Entry 5XF6 (X-ray diffraction, 2.63 A resolution); this record covers chains E and I of the 10 polymer chains in the assembly.

# Chain E
Molecule: Histone H3.2
Source organism: Xenopus laevis
Reference sequence: P84233 (H32_XENLA); residues 1-135 here correspond to UniProt positions 2-136 (UniProt number = residue number + 1)
Chain sequence (135 residues; each row starts with the number of its first residue):
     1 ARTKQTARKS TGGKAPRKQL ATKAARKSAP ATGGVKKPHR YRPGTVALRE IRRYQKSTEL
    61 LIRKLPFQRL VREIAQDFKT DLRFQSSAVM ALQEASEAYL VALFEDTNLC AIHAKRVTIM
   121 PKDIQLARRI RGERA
Unresolved in the structure: 1-37, 135
Construct notes: variant Ala102 (Gly103 in P84233)
Ion coordination: Mg2+: Asp77 (shared with 1 residue of chain D)

# Chain I
Molecule: 145-nt DNA strand
Sequence (145 nucleotides; row label = number of the first residue in the row; numbers below 1 keep their minus sign (DA-72 is residue -72)):
   -72 ATCAATATCC ACCTGCAGAT ACTACCAAAA GTGTATTTGG AAACTGCTCC ATCAAAAGGC
   -12 ATGTTCAGCT GAATCAGCTG AACATGCCTT TTGATGGAGC AGTTTCCAAA TACACTTTTG
    48 GTAGTATCTG CAGGTGGATA TTGAT

# How chain E and chain I interact
Residue-residue contacts (29):
  His39(E) with DA-68(I), phosphate contact; DT-67(I), sugar contact
  Arg40(E) with DA9(I), hydrogen bond to the base; DC10(I), hydrogen bond to the sugar
  Tyr41(E) with DT-67(I), sugar contact; DA-66(I), sugar contact; DA9(I), sugar contact; DC10(I), hydrogen bond to the phosphate
  Arg42(E) with DA9(I), phosphate contact
  Pro43(E) with DA8(I), phosphate contact; DA9(I), sugar contact
  Gly44(E) with DA8(I), hydrogen bond to the phosphate; DA9(I), hydrogen bond to the phosphate
  Thr45(E) with DA9(I), hydrogen bond to the phosphate
  Val46(E) with DA9(I), hydrogen bond to the phosphate; DC10(I), phosphate contact
  Ala47(E) with DA9(I), hydrogen bond to the phosphate
  Arg49(E) with DA-66(I), sugar contact; DT-65(I), phosphate contact
  Lys56(E) with DC-64(I), salt bridge to the phosphate
  Arg63(E) with DT17(I), phosphate contact; DT18(I), salt bridge to the phosphate
  Lys64(E) with DT18(I), hydrogen bond to the phosphate
  Leu65(E) with DT17(I), phosphate contact; DT18(I), hydrogen bond to the phosphate
  Pro66(E) with DT17(I), phosphate contact
  Arg69(E) with DT17(I), salt bridge to the phosphate
  Arg83(E) with DA25(I), sugar contact; DG26(I), sugar contact
Other interface residues (no listed pair), chain E (19 interface residues in all): Lys115, Thr118
Other interface residues (no listed pair), chain I (14 interface residues in all): DG-2, DG7

# Summary
The interface between chain E and chain I involves 19 residues on one side and 14 on the other, with 10
hydrogen bonds and 3 salt bridges. Polar pairs include Arg40(E)-DA9(I), Arg40(E)-DC10(I) and Tyr41(E)-DC10(I).
Here chain E is Histone H3.2 (Xenopus laevis) and chain I is a 145-nt DNA strand. Entry 5XF6 (Nucleosome core
particle with an adduct of a binuclear RAPTA (Ru-arene-phosphaadamantane) compound having an ethylenediamine
linker) was determined by X-ray diffraction together with 5XF3, 5XF4 and 5XF5 from the same study.
